PDB entry 8A3N | X-ray diffraction, 2.00 A resolution | chains A and B

[Chain A (and B)]
Name: Geissoschizine synthase
Source organism: Catharanthus roseus
Notes: EC 1.3.1.36; chain B of this document is another copy of the same molecule, construct and numbering; everything in this record applies to it too
UniProtKB: W8JWW7 (GS_CATRO); residues 2-364 here = UniProt positions 2-364
Amino-acid sequence (365 residues; each row starts with the number of its first residue; numbering starts at 0):
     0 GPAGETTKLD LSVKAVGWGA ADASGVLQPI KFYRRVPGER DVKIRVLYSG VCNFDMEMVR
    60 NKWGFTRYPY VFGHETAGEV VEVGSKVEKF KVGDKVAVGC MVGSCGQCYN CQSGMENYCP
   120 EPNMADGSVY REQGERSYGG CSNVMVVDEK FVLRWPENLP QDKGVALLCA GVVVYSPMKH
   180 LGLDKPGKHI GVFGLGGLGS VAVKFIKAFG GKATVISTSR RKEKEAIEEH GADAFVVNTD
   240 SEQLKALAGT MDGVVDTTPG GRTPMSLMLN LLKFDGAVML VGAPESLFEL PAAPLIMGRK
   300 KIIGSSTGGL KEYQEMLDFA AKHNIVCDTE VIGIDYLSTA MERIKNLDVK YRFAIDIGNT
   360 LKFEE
Unresolved in the structure: 0-8, 130-131, 362-364 (chain B: 0-7, 130-133, 364)
Differences from the reference sequence: expression tag (0-1)
Swiss-Prot annotation at these positions:
  - binding site (Zn(2+)): C51, H73, E74, C104, C107, C110, C118, C168
  - binding site (NADP(+)): N52, L194, G196, L197, S216, T217, S218, K221, R261, V280, A282, S304, T306, R351
  - mutagenesis: F53 (F53T: Abolished activity), H73 (H73M: Abolished activity), C168 (C168S: Abolished activity)
Ion coordination: Zn2+ site 1: C51, H73, E74, C168; Zn2+ site 2: C104, C107, C110, C118
Small-molecule neighbours: NADP (NAP; NADP nicotinamide-adenine-dinucleotide phosphate): N52, F53, C168, V172, G193, L194, G195, G196, L197, S216, T217, S218, K221, T256, T257, P258, R261, V280, G281, A282, S304, S305, T306, L346, R351
From the paper describing this entry:
  - Zn2+ coordination: H73, C168
  - mutagenesis - F53Y: unchanged catalytic activity

[Chain A / chain B interface]
Contacting residue pairs (58):
  N109(A) with F273(B)
  M114(A) with R298(B)
  Y117(A) with F273(B), hydrophobic; I295(B); M296(B); R298(B)
  H179(A) with D274(B), salt bridge; R298(B)
  F273(A) with N109(B); M114(B), hydrophobic; Y117(B), hydrophobic
  L279(A) with L294(B), hydrophobic; I295(B)
  G281(A) with I295(B)
  P283(A) with A292(B)
  L286(A) with E288(B); L289(B); P290(B), hydrophobic
  F287(A) with F287(B); E288(B); L289(B), hydrogen bond (backbone-backbone)
  E288(A) with L286(B); F287(B)
  L289(A) with L286(B); F287(B), hydrogen bond (backbone-backbone)
  P290(A) with L286(B), hydrophobic
  A291(A) with F287(B), hydrophobic
  A292(A) with P283(B)
  L294(A) with L279(B), hydrophobic; I301(B), hydrophobic; G303(B)
  I295(A) with L279(B); G281(B); G303(B); S304(B); S305(B)
  M296(A) with Y117(B)
  R298(A) with M114(B), hydrogen bond; Y117(B); H179(B); G303(B)
  K299(A) with I301(B); I302(B); G303(B), hydrogen bond (backbone-backbone)
  K300(A) with H179(B); I301(B); I302(B)
  I301(A) with L294(B), hydrophobic; K299(B); K300(B); I301(B), hydrogen bond (backbone-backbone)
  I302(A) with K299(B)
  G303(A) with L294(B); I295(B); R298(B); K299(B), hydrogen bond (backbone-backbone)
  S304(A) with I295(B)
  S305(A) with I295(B), hydrogen bond (side chain-backbone)
Other interface residues (no listed pair), chain A (31 interface residues in all): S175, M264, D274, V280, G297
Other interface residues (no listed pair), chain B (31 interface residues in all): Y129, M264, V280, A291, G297

[Overview]
Chain A and chain B each contribute 31 residues to their interface, with 7 hydrogen bonds and 1 salt bridge.
Polar contacts include H179(A)-D274(B), R298(A)-M114(B) and S305(A)-I295(B). Bound to chain A: NADP. From the
paper: F53Y of chain A leaves catalytic activity unchanged; Zn2+ coordination by H73(A) and C168(A).
Both chains are Geissoschizine synthase (Catharanthus roseus). Entry 8A3N (Geissoschizine synthase from
Catharanthus roseus - binary complex with NADP+) was determined by X-ray diffraction, deposited together with
8B27, 8B1V, 8B25 and 8B26.
